Entry 2RAC (X-ray diffraction, 1.30 A resolution); this record covers chain A.

# Chain A
Molecule: Protein (AMICYANIN)
Organism: Paracoccus denitrificans
Reference sequence: P22364 (AMCY_PARDE); residues 1-105 here correspond to UniProt positions 27-131 (UniProt number = residue number + 26)
Chain sequence (105 residues; each row starts with the number of its first residue):
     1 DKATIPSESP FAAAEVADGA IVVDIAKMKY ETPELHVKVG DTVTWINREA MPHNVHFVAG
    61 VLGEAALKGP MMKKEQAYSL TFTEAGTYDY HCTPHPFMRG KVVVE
Bound ions: Cu+: His-53, Cys-92
Swiss-Prot annotation at these positions:
  - binding site (Cu cation): His-53, Cys-92, His-95, Met-98

# Summary
His-53 and Cys-92 coordinate Cu+. Curated annotation (UniProt) lists 4 Cu cation-binding residues.
Chain A is Protein (AMICYANIN) (Paracoccus denitrificans); the structure, Amicyanin reduced, ph 7.7, 1.3
angstroms, was determined by X-ray diffraction, deposited together with 1BXA.
